Entry 4F4Z (X-ray diffraction, 2.31 A resolution); this record covers chains B and C of the 3 polymer chains in the assembly.

Chain B:
Name: DNA polymerase IV
From: Sulfolobus solfataricus
Notes: EC 2.7.7.7
Reference sequence: chimeric construct of Q97W02, Q4JB80: residues 1-246 from Q97W02 (DPO4_SULSO) positions 1-246 (same numbers); residues 247-353 from Q4JB80 positions 248-354 (UniProt number = residue number + 1)
Amino-acid sequence (361 residues; numbered 1 to 361; the number before each row is that of its first residue):
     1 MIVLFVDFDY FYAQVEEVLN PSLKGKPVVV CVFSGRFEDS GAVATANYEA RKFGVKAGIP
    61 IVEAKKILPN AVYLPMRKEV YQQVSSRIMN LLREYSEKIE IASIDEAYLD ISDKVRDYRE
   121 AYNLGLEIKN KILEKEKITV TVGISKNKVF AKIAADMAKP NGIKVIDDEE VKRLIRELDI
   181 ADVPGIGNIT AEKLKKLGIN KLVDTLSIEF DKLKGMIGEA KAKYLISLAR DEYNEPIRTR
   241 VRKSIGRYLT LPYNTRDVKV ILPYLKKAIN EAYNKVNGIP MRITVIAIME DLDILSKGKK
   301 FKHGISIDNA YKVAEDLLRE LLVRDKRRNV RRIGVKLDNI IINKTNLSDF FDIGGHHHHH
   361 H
Unresolved in the structure: 342-361
Sequence notes: expression tag (354-361)
Metal / ion sites: Ca2+ site 1 near Glu106 (its only coordinating residue here); Ca2+ site 2 near Ala181 (its only coordinating residue here)
What the authors report for this chain:
  - binding site for the 19-nt DNA strand: Arg242, Lys243, Ser244, Arg332
  - mutagenesis - R240K, R242K, K243R: unchanged catalytic activity
  - mutagenesis - S244P: decreased catalytic activity on abasic site

Chain C:
Molecule: 12-nt DNA strand
Sequence (12 nucleotides; each row starts with the number of its first residue):
     2 AGGGGGAAGC CG

How chain B and chain C interact:
Contacting residue pairs (29; chain B residue first):
  Ala44(B) with DG13(C), phosphate contact
  Thr45(B) with DG13(C), hydrogen bond to the phosphate
  Ala57(B) with DG13(C), base contact
  Gly58(B) with DG13(C), base contact
  Pro184(B) with DC12(C), phosphate contact
  Gly185(B) with DC11(C), sugar contact; DC12(C), hydrogen bond to the phosphate
  Ile186(B) with DC11(C), phosphate contact; DC12(C), phosphate contact
  Gly187(B) with DC11(C), hydrogen bond to the phosphate; DC12(C), phosphate contact
  Asn188(B) with DC11(C), phosphate contact
  Ile189(B) with DG10(C), phosphate contact; DC11(C), hydrogen bond to the phosphate
  Thr190(B) with DG10(C), phosphate contact; DC11(C), hydrogen bond to the phosphate
  Lys193(B) with DG10(C), salt bridge to the phosphate
  Lys221(B) with DG10(C), phosphate contact; DC11(C), phosphate contact
  Ile294(B) with DA8(C), phosphate contact
  Leu295(B) with DA8(C), phosphate contact
  Ser296(B) with DG7(C), sugar contact; DA8(C), hydrogen bond to the phosphate
  Lys297(B) with DG7(C), salt bridge to the phosphate
  Gly298(B) with DG7(C), hydrogen bond to the phosphate
  Lys300(B) with DG5(C), salt bridge to the phosphate; DG6(C), phosphate contact
  Arg324(B) with DG7(C), salt bridge to the phosphate; DA8(C), salt bridge to the phosphate
Also at the interface, not in a pair above, chain B (26 interface residues in all): Val43, Asp105, Glu106, Lys152, Arg282, Lys336

Summary:
The interface between chain B and chain C involves 26 residues on one side and 8 on the other, with 7 hydrogen
bonds and 5 salt bridges. Polar pairs include Thr45(B)-DG13(C), Gly185(B)-DC12(C) and Gly187(B)-DC11(C). The
paper reports a binding site for the 19-nt DNA strand at Arg242(B), Lys243(B) and Ser244(B) among others;
S244P of chain B reduces catalytic activity on abasic site; 4 substitutions were tested in all.
Here chain B is DNA polymerase IV (Sulfolobus solfataricus) and chain C is a 12-nt DNA strand. Entry 4F4Z
(Y-family DNA polymerase chimera Dpo4-Dpo4-Dbh) was determined by X-ray diffraction (same publication as 4F4W,
4F4X, 4F4Y, 4F50 and 4HYK).
